PDB entry 5NAN | X-ray diffraction, 3.30 A resolution | chains A and F of the 3 polymer chains in the assembly

== Chain A ==
Molecule: Interleukin-17A
From: Homo sapiens
Reference sequence: Q16552 (IL17_HUMAN); numbering as in UniProt (aligned over 24-155)
Amino-acid sequence (132 residues; numbered 24 to 155; the number before each row is that of its first residue):
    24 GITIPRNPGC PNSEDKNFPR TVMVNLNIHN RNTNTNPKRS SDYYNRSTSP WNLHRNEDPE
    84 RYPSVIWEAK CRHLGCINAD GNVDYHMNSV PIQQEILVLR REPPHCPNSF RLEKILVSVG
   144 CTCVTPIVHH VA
Disordered / not traced: 24-43, 53-63, 155
Cystine bridges: Cys94-Cys144, Cys99-Cys146
What the authors report for this chain:
  - mutagenesis - R69A (400-fold): decreased binding to Interleukin-17 receptor A
  - mutagenesis - R69A (Kd 15 nM): decreased binding to IL-17RC

== Chain F ==
Molecule: Interleukin-17F
From: Homo sapiens
Reference sequence: Q96PD4 (IL17F_HUMAN); residue numbers follow UniProt; this construct covers 31-163
Amino-acid sequence (139 residues; row label = number of the first residue in the row):
    25 EFRHDSRKIP KVGHTFFQKP ESCPPVPGGS MKLDIGIINE NQRVSMSRNI ESRSTSPWNY
    85 TVTWDPNRYP SEVVQAQCRN LGCINAQGKE DISMNSVPIQ QETLVVRRKH QGCSVSFQLE
   145 KVLVTVGCTC VTPVIHHVQ
Disordered / not traced: 25-45, 159-163
Cystine bridges: Cys102-Cys152, Cys107-Cys154
Glycans and other covalent adducts: glycan linked to Asn83
Sequence notes: expression tag (25-30)
UniProt features mapped onto this chain:
  - glycosylation: Asn83 (N-linked (GlcNAc...) asparagine)
  - natural variant: Ser95 (S95L: In CANDF6)
  - mutagenesis: Arg77 (R77A: Significantly decreases the affinity for IL17RA and IL17RC by nearly 5-fold and 200-fold, respectively)
What the authors report for this chain:
  - mutagenesis - R77A (5-fold): decreased binding to Interleukin-17 receptor A
  - mutagenesis - R77A (Kd 5 nM): decreased binding to IL-17RC

== How chain A and chain F interact ==
Residue-residue contacts (107; chain A residue first):
  Thr44(A) - Lys56(F)
  Thr44(A) - Leu57(F)
  Thr44(A) - Asp58(F)
  Thr44(A) - Ile59(F)
  Val45(A) - Met55(F)
  Val45(A) - Lys56(F)
  Val45(A) - Leu57(F)  hydrogen bond (backbone-backbone)
  Val45(A) - Ile59(F)  hydrophobic
  Met46(A) - Pro51(F)  hydrophobic
  Met46(A) - Met55(F)
  Met46(A) - Phe141(F)
  Val47(A) - Ser54(F)
  Val47(A) - Met55(F)  hydrogen bond (backbone-backbone)
  Val47(A) - Leu57(F)  hydrophobic
  Val47(A) - Phe141(F)
  Asn48(A) - Met55(F)
  Asn48(A) - Phe141(F)
  Asn48(A) - Gln142(F)
  Leu49(A) - Gly53(F)
  Leu49(A) - Ser54(F)
  Leu49(A) - Met55(F)  hydrophobic
  Ile51(A) - Leu128(F)  hydrophobic
  Ile51(A) - Leu143(F)
  Ile51(A) - Lys145(F)
  His52(A) - Gln142(F)
  His52(A) - Leu143(F)  hydrogen bond (backbone-backbone)
  His52(A) - Glu144(F)
  His52(A) - Lys145(F)  hydrogen bond (backbone-backbone)
  Tyr66(A) - Val121(F)  hydrophobic
  Tyr66(A) - Pro122(F)
  Tyr66(A) - Val155(F)  hydrophobic
  Arg69(A) - Asn119(F)
  Arg69(A) - Val155(F)
  Arg69(A) - Thr156(F)  hydrogen bond (backbone-side chain)
  Arg69(A) - Pro157(F)
  Ser70(A) - Thr153(F)  hydrogen bond
  Ser70(A) - Cys154(F)  hydrogen bond (side chain-backbone)
  Ser70(A) - Val155(F)
  Thr71(A) - Met118(F)
  Thr71(A) - Cys154(F)  hydrogen bond (backbone-backbone)
  Ser72(A) - Thr153(F)  hydrogen bond
  Tyr85(A) - Lys145(F)
  Met110(A) - Thr79(F)
  Ile115(A) - Trp82(F)  hydrophobic
  Ile115(A) - Ile123(F)  hydrophobic
  Ile115(A) - Val150(F)  hydrophobic
  Gln117(A) - Val150(F)
  Ile119(A) - Gln125(F)
  Ile119(A) - Thr127(F)
  Leu120(A) - Tyr93(F)
  Leu120(A) - Thr127(F)  hydrogen bond (backbone-side chain)
  Leu120(A) - Leu128(F)
  Leu122(A) - Leu128(F)  hydrophobic
  Leu122(A) - Leu143(F)  hydrophobic
  Arg123(A) - Glu64(F)  salt bridge
  Pro126(A) - Ser46(F)
  Pro126(A) - Pro48(F)
  His128(A) - Ser46(F)  hydrogen bond (side chain-backbone)
  Cys129(A) - Ser46(F)
  Cys129(A) - Cys47(F)  disulfide
  Cys129(A) - Pro48(F)
  Pro130(A) - Val50(F)  hydrophobic
  Asn131(A) - Val50(F)
  Asn131(A) - Ser54(F)
  Asn131(A) - Met55(F)
  Asn131(A) - Lys56(F)  hydrogen bond (backbone-backbone)
  Ser132(A) - Pro48(F)
  Ser132(A) - Lys56(F)
  Phe133(A) - Met55(F)  hydrophobic
  Phe133(A) - Lys56(F)  hydrogen bond (backbone-backbone)
  Phe133(A) - Leu57(F)
  Phe133(A) - Asp58(F)  hydrogen bond (backbone-backbone)
  Arg134(A) - Asp58(F)
  Arg134(A) - Gly60(F)
  Arg134(A) - Ile61(F)
  Arg134(A) - Ile62(F)
  Leu135(A) - Asp58(F)  hydrogen bond (backbone-backbone)
  Leu135(A) - Ile59(F)  hydrophobic
  Leu135(A) - Ile61(F)
  Leu135(A) - Ile62(F)
  Glu136(A) - Ile62(F)
  Glu136(A) - Glu64(F)
  Lys137(A) - Ile61(F)
  Lys137(A) - Ile62(F)  hydrogen bond (backbone-backbone)
  Lys137(A) - Asn63(F)
  Lys137(A) - Glu64(F)  hydrogen bond (backbone-backbone)
  Lys137(A) - Asn65(F)
  Ile138(A) - Asn65(F)
  Leu139(A) - Asn65(F)
  Leu139(A) - Arg67(F)
  Val142(A) - Gln125(F)
  Val142(A) - Val150(F)  hydrophobic
  Gly143(A) - Ile123(F)
  Cys144(A) - Thr153(F)  hydrogen bond (backbone-side chain)
  Thr145(A) - Ile74(F)
  Thr145(A) - Ser78(F)  hydrogen bond
  Thr145(A) - Ser80(F)  hydrogen bond
  Thr145(A) - Trp82(F)
  Thr145(A) - Cys152(F)  hydrogen bond (side chain-backbone)
  Thr145(A) - Thr153(F)
  Cys146(A) - Ser78(F)  hydrogen bond (backbone-side chain)
  Cys146(A) - Thr79(F)  hydrogen bond (backbone-backbone)
  Val147(A) - Ile74(F)  hydrophobic
  Val147(A) - Arg77(F)
  Val147(A) - Ser78(F)
  Thr148(A) - Arg77(F)  hydrogen bond (backbone-backbone)
  Ile150(A) - Arg77(F)
Other interface residues (no listed pair), chain A (49 interface residues in all): Asn50, Trp74, Val113, Gln116, Glu118, Val121, Pro149
Other interface residues (no listed pair), chain F (55 interface residues in all): Ser69, Ser71, Pro94, Gln124, Val129, Val130, Val148, Gly151, Val158
Cross-chain cystine bridges: Cys129(A)-Cys47(F)

== Summary ==
49 residues of chain A face 55 of chain F across their interface; the contacts include 1 disulfide bond, 24
hydrogen bonds and 1 salt bridge. Polar pairs include Arg123(A)-Glu64(F), Arg69(A)-Thr156(F) and
Ser70(A)-Thr153(F). The paper reports that R69A of chain A reduces binding to Interleukin-17 receptor A; R69A
of chain A reduces binding to IL-17RC.
Here chain A is Interleukin-17A and chain F is Interleukin-17F, both from Homo sapiens. Entry 5NAN (Crystal
Structure of human IL-17AF in complex with human IL-17RA) was determined by X-ray diffraction, deposited
together with 5N92.
